Entry 4AN1 (X-ray diffraction, 1.90 A resolution); this record covers chain A.

[Chain A]
Molecule: Prolyl endopeptidase
Organism: Sus scrofa
Notes: EC 3.4.21.26
UniProt: P23687 (PPCE_PIG); residue numbers follow UniProt; this construct covers 1-710
Amino-acid sequence (710 residues; each row starts with the number of its first residue):
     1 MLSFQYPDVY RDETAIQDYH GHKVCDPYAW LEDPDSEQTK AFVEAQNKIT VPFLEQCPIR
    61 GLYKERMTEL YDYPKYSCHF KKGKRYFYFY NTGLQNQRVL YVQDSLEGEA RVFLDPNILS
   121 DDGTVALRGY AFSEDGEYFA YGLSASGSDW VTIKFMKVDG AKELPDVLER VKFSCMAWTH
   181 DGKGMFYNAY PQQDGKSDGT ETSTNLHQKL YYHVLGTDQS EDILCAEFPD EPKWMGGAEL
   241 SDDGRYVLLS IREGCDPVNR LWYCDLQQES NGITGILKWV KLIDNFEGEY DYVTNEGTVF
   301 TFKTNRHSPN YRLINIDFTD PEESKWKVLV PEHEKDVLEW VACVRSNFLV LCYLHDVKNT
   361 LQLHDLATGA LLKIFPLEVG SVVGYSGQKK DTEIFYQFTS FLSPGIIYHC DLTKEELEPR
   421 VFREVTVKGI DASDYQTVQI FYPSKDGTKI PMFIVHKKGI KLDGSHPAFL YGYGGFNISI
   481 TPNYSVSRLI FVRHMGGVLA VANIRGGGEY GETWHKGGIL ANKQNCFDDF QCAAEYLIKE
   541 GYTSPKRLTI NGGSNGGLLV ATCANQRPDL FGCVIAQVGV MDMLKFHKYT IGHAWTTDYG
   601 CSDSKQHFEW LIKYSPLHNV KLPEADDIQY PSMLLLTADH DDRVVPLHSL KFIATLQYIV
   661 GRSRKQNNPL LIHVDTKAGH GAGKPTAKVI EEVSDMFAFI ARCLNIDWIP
Glycans and other covalent adducts: compound 2P8 linked to Ser554
Small-molecule neighbours: 2P8 ((2S)-N-benzyl-2-({(2S)-2-[(1R)-1,2-dihydroxyethyl]pyrrolidin-1-yl}carbonyl)pyrrolidine-1-carboxamide): Phe173, Met235, Gly254, Cys255, Tyr473, Phe476, Gly553, Asn555, Val580, Ile591, Ala594, Trp595, Tyr599, Arg643, Val644, His680
Curated features (UniProtKB/Swiss-Prot):
  - active site (Charge relay system): Ser554, Asp641, His680
  - modified residue: Met1 (N-acetylmethionine), Lys157 (N6-acetyllysine)

[In short]
Covalently linked compound 2P8: at Ser554. From UniProt: 3 active-site residues.
Chain A is Prolyl endopeptidase (Sus scrofa); the structure, Prolyl oligopeptidase from porcine brain with a
covalently bound inhibitor ic-4, was determined by X-ray diffraction, deposited together with 4AMY, 4AMZ and
4AN0.
